PDB entry 9QB3 | electron microscopy, 3.90 A resolution | chains E and b of the 20 polymer chains in the assembly

== Chain E ==
Protein: H/ACA ribonucleoprotein complex subunit 2
From: Homo sapiens
UniProt: Q9NX24 (NHP2_HUMAN); residue numbers follow UniProt; this construct covers 1-153
Sequence (153 residues; each row starts with the number of its first residue):
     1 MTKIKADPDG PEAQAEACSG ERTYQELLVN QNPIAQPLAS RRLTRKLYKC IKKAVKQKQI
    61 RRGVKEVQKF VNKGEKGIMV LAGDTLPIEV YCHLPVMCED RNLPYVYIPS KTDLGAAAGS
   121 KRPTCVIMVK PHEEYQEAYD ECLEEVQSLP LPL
Not modelled in the structure: 1-22, 153
Curated features (UniProtKB/Swiss-Prot):
  - modified residue: Ser19 (Phosphoserine)
  - cross-link (Glycyl lysine isopeptide (Lys-Gly)): Lys3 (interchain with G-Cter in SUMO2), Lys5 (interchain with G-Cter in SUMO)
What the authors report for this chain:
  - mutagenesis - K121A/R122A, K121D/R122D: decreased binding to incorporation into telomerase

== Chain b ==
Molecule: hTR, human telomerase RNA
From: Homo sapiens
Sequence (451 nucleotides; row label = number of the first residue in the row; note: 3 numbers in that range are skipped by the numbering (no residue carries them; nothing is unmodelled there); a row labelled like 397A-397C holds insertion residues (397A, then the next letters in order)):
     1 GGGUUGCGGA GGGUGGGCCU GGGAGGGGUG GUGGCCAUUU UUUGUCUAAC CCUAACUGAG
    61 AAGGGCGUAG GCGCCGUGCU UUUGCUCCCC GCGCGCUGUU UUUCUCGCUG ACUUUCAGCG
   121 GGCGGAAAAG CCUCGGCCUG CCGCCUUCCA CCGUUCAUUC UAGAGCAAAC AAAAAAUGUC
   181 AGCUGCUGGC CCGUUCGCCC CUCCCGGGGA CCUGCGGCGG GUCGCCUGCC CAGCCCCCGA
   241 ACCCCGCCUG GAGGCCGCGG UCGGCCCGGG GCUUCUCCGG AGGCACCCAC UGCCACCGCG
   301 AAGAGUUGGG CUCUGUCAGC CGCGGGUCUC UCGGGGGCGA GGGCGAGGUU CAGGCCUUUC
   361 AGGCCGCAGG AAGAGGAACG GAGCGAGUCC CCGC
   397 G
397A-397C CGC
   399 GGCGCGAUUC CCUGAGCUGU GGGACGUGCA CCCAGGACUC GGCUCACACA UGC
Not modelled in the structure: 1-17, 32-194, 248-321, 356-361, 397A-397C, 439, 451

== How chain E and chain b interact ==
Pairs across the interface - 7 pairs, chain E then chain b:
  Arg62(E) - C236(b)  hydrogen bond to the sugar
  Arg62(E) - C237(b)  sugar contact
  Ser120(E) - C237(b)  hydrogen bond to the phosphate
  Lys121(E) - C238(b)  phosphate contact
  Lys121(E) - C328(b)  salt bridge to the phosphate
  Arg122(E) - C236(b)  salt bridge to the phosphate
  Arg122(E) - C237(b)  salt bridge to the phosphate

== In short ==
The chain E/chain b interface involves 4 residues from each chain, with 2 hydrogen bonds and 3 salt bridges.
Polar pairs include Arg62(E)-C236(b), Ser120(E)-C237(b) and Lys121(E)-C328(b). From the paper: K121A/R122A and
K121D/R122D of chain E reduce binding to incorporation into telomerase.
Chain E is H/ACA ribonucleoprotein complex subunit 2 and chain b is hTR, human telomerase RNA, both from Homo
sapiens; the structure, Dimer structure of H/ACA RNP lobe of human telomerase, was determined by electron
microscopy together with 9QAX, 9QAY, 9QAZ and 9QB2 from the same study.
